6UGF - chains D and G of the 7 polymer chains in the assembly; structure by electron microscopy, 4.20 A resolution (low resolution: residue-level contacts below are approximate; hydrogen-bond / salt-bridge calls are withheld).

== Chain D ==
Molecule: Meiotic spindle formation protein mei-1
Source organism: Caenorhabditis elegans
Notes: EC 5.6.1.1
Reference sequence: P34808 (KTNA1_CAEEL); residue numbers follow UniProt; this construct covers 1-472
Amino-acid sequence (490 residues; each row starts with the number of its first residue; numbers below 1 keep their minus sign (Gly-17 is residue -17)):
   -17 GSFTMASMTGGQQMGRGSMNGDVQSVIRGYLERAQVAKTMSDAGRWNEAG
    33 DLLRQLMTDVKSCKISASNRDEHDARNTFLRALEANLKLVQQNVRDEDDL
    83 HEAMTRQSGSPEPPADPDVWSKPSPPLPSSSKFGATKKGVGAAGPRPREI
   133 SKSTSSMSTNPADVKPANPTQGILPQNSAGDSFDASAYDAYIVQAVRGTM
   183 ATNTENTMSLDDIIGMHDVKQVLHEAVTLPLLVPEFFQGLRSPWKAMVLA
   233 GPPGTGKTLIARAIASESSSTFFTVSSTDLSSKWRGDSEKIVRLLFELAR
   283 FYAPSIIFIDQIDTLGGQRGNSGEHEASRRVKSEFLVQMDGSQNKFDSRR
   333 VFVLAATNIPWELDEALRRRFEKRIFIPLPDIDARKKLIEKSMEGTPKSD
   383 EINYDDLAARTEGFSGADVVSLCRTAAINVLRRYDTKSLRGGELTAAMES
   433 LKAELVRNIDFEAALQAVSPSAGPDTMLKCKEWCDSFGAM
Disordered / not traced: -17 to 155, 183-187, 324-325
Sequence notes: expression tag (-17 to 0); engineered mutation Gln293 (Glu in P34808)
Ligand contacts: ATP (adenosine-5'-triphosphate): Asp194, Ile195, Ile196, Pro234, Pro235, Gly236, Thr237, Gly238, Lys239, Thr240, Leu241, Gln293, Leu370, Gly398, Ala399, Val402
Swiss-Prot annotation at these positions:
  - binding site (ATP): Gly233 to Thr240, Arg351, Arg352
  - modified residue: Ser92 (Phosphoserine)
  - mutagenesis: Arg36 (R36C: In ct46ct99; loss of function. Does not affect mei-1 degradation. Prevents mei-1 degradation during the transition from meiosis to mitosis; when associated with A-92), Glu66 (E66K: In ct46sb18; gain of function), Ser92 (S92A: Abolishes phosphorylation by mbk-2. Abolishes interaction with mel-26. Prevents mei-1 degradation during the transition from meiosis to mitosis; when associated with C-36 ...), Pro99 (P99L: In ct46; gain of function. Embryonic lethal. Abolishes interaction with mel-26 and probably mel-26-mediated degradation ...), Gly126 (G126S: In ct46sb9 and ct46sb17; gain of function), Arg128 (R128C: In ct46sb22; gain of function), Ile195 (I195K: In ct46sb3; dominant negative), Pro225 (P225L: In b284; dominant negative), Leu231 (L231P: In ct81; dominant negative), Pro235 (P235L: In ct93; dominant negative; P235S: In ct46ct103; dominant negative. Formation of an abnormally large polar body during oocyte meiosis II ...), Glu308 (E308D: In ct46ct101; null. Formation of an abnormally large polar body during oocyte meiosis II. Myosin thick filaments are disorganized in body wall muscles in an unc-29 (e1072) mutant background), Asp322 (D322R: Severe loss of ATPase activity and complete loss of microtubule severing activity), 6 further mutagenesis entries in UniProt
From the paper describing this entry:
  - binding site for Polyglutamate peptide (chain G): Trp266, His307
  - mutagenesis - K265A, W266A, R267A, R301A, H307A, E308A: decreased catalytic activity on basal ATPase
  - mutagenesis - K265A, W266A: decreased catalytic activity on isolated beta-tubulin peptide
  - mutagenesis - Y170A: abolished catalytic activity on ATPase
  - mutagenesis - R267E, N340A: unchanged catalytic activity on basal ATPase
  - mutagenesis - R351A: abolished catalytic activity on basal and microtubule stimulated ATPase
  - mutagenesis - N340A: abolished catalytic activity on betaIVb-tail peptide
  - mutagenesis - F469A: abolished catalytic activity on basal and stimulated ATPase
  - mutagenesis - R128A/R130A/K134A: unchanged catalytic activity (basal ATP activity)
  - mutagenesis - R128A/R130A/K134A: decreased catalytic activity on microtubule stimulated ATPase
  - mutagenesis - K119A/K120A/R128A/R130A/K134A: decreased catalytic activity on basal and microtubule stimulated ATPase
  - mutagenesis - S135E: decreased catalytic activity on ATPase
  - mutagenesis - K265A, W266A, R267A, R301A, E308A, N340A: decreased catalytic activity on microtubule
  - mutagenesis - K265A, W266A: abolished catalytic activity on beta-tubulin peptide
  - mutagenesis - R267A: abolished catalytic activity on beta-tubulin tail
  - mutagenesis - R267E: abolished catalytic activity on beta-tail peptide
  - mutagenesis - E308A: decreased catalytic activity on beta-tail peptide
  - mutagenesis - H307A: unchanged catalytic activity on substrate

== Chain G ==
Molecule: Polyglutamate peptide
Amino-acid sequence (12 residues; each row starts with the number of its first residue):
     3 EEEEEEEEEEEE

== How chain D and chain G interact ==
Contacting residue pairs - 10 pairs, chain D then chain G:
  Lys265(D) with Glu9(G); Glu10(G)
  Trp266(D) with Glu7(G); Glu8(G); Glu9(G); Glu10(G)
  Arg267(D) with Glu8(G); Glu10(G)
  Ala309(D) with Glu10(G)
  Arg312(D) with Glu10(G)
Other interface residues (no listed pair), chain D (7 interface residues in all): Gly268, His307
Other interface residues (no listed pair), chain G (5 interface residues in all): Glu11

== Summary ==
7 residues of chain D face 5 of chain G across their interface. Chain D binds ATP. The paper reports a binding
site for Polyglutamate peptide (chain G) at Trp266(D) and His307(D); K265A, W266A and R267A of chain D, among
others, reduce catalytic activity on basal ATPase; 14 substitutions were tested in all.
Chain D is Meiotic spindle formation protein mei-1 (Caenorhabditis elegans) and chain G is Polyglutamate
peptide; the structure, Katanin hexamer in the ring conformation with resolved protomer one in complex with
substrate, was determined by electron microscopy (same publication as 6UGD and 6UGE).
